6Z9Q - chains U and V of the 16 polymer chains in the assembly; structure by electron microscopy, 5.70 A resolution (low resolution: residue-level contacts below are approximate; hydrogen-bond / salt-bridge calls are withheld).

Chain U (and V):
Protein: DNA-directed RNA polymerase subunit alpha
Source organism: Escherichia coli
Notes: EC 2.7.7.6; chain V of this document is another copy of the same molecule, construct and numbering; everything in this record applies to it too
UniProtKB: P0A7Z4 (RPOA_ECOLI); numbering as in UniProt (aligned over 1-329)
Chain sequence (329 residues; each row starts with the number of its first residue):
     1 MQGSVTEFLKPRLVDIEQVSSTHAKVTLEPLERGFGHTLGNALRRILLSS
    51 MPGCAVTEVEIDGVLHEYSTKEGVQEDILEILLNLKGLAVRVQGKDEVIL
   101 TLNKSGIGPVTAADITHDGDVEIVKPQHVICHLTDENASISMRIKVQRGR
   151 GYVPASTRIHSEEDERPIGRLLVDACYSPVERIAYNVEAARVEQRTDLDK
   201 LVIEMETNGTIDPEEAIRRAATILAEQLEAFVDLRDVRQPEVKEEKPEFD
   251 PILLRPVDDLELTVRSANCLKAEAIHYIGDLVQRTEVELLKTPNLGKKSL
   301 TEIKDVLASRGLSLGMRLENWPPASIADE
Unresolved in the structure: 1-3, 239-329 (chain V: 1-4, 326-329)
Curated features (UniProtKB/Swiss-Prot):
  - region: E162 to E165 (Required for interaction with Crp at class II promoters)
  - modified residue: R265 (ADP-ribosylarginine), K297 (N6-acetyllysine), K298 (N6-acetyllysine)
  - mutagenesis: R45 (R45C: In rpoA112; temperature-sensitive, blocks RNA polymerase assembly), E162 to E165 (5-fold decrease in CRP-class II promoter-dependent transcription), E165 (E165K: 5-fold decrease in CRP-class II promoter-dependent transcription), R191 (R191C: In rpoA101; temperature-sensitive)

Chain U / chain V interface:
Residue-residue contacts - 73 pairs, chain U then chain V:
  V5(U) - R148(V)
  V5(U) - R150(V)
  T6(U) - R148(V)
  T6(U) - R150(V)
  F8(U) - R150(V)
  F8(U) - I223(V)
  F8(U) - Q227(V)
  L9(U) - Q227(V)
  K10(U) - E226(V)
  K10(U) - Q227(V)
  K10(U) - E229(V)
  K10(U) - A230(V)
  P11(U) - Q227(V)
  P11(U) - A230(V)
  P11(U) - F231(V)
  R12(U) - F231(V)
  L13(U) - F231(V)
  L28(U) - F231(V)
  F35(U) - S50(V)
  T38(U) - A42(V)
  T38(U) - R45(V)
  L39(U) - L228(V)
  N41(U) - N41(V)
  A42(U) - T38(V)
  R45(U) - G34(V)
  R45(U) - H37(V)
  R45(U) - T38(V)
  I46(U) - F35(V)
  S49(U) - F35(V)
  S50(U) - F8(V)
  H117(U) - R255(V)
  D118(U) - R255(V)
  R150(U) - V5(V)
  R150(U) - T6(V)
  R150(U) - E7(V)
  R150(U) - F8(V)
  R150(U) - E32(V)
  R218(U) - A230(V)
  R218(U) - F231(V)
  R218(U) - L234(V)
  R219(U) - T6(V)
  A221(U) - F231(V)
  T222(U) - F231(V)
  T222(U) - V232(V)
  T222(U) - D233(V)
  I223(U) - F8(V)
  L224(U) - L39(V)
  L224(U) - L228(V)
  A225(U) - V232(V)
  E226(U) - K10(V)
  Q227(U) - F8(V)
  Q227(U) - L9(V)
  Q227(U) - P11(V)
  Q227(U) - F35(V)
  L228(U) - A221(V)
  L228(U) - L224(V)
  L228(U) - A225(V)
  E229(U) - K10(V)
  A230(U) - K10(V)
  A230(U) - P11(V)
  F231(U) - L28(V)
  F231(U) - L39(V)
  V232(U) - R218(V)
  V232(U) - A221(V)
  D233(U) - R218(V)
  L234(U) - L13(V)
  L234(U) - E214(V)
  L234(U) - R218(V)
  R235(U) - L13(V)
  R235(U) - R218(V)
  D236(U) - L13(V)
  V237(U) - L13(V)
  R238(U) - V14(V)
Also at the interface, not in a pair above, chain U (47 interface residues in all): L31, R33, G34, S105, G149, E215
Also at the interface, not in a pair above, chain V (49 interface residues in all): D15, V26, L43, I46, D96, G149, R195, I217, T222, R238, V264

Overview:
47 residues of chain U face 49 of chain V across their interface. Curated annotation (UniProt) lists 6
mutagenesis sites on chain U.
Both chains are DNA-directed RNA polymerase subunit alpha (Escherichia coli). Entry 6Z9Q (Transcription
termination intermediate complex 2) was determined by electron microscopy together with 6Z9P, 6Z9R, 6Z9S,
6Z9T, 7ADB, 7ADC, 7ADD and 7ADE from the same study.
